Entry 7NTU (X-ray diffraction, 3.10 A resolution); this record covers chains A and B of the 4 polymer chains in the assembly.

[Chain A]
Molecule: Prothrombin
From: Homo sapiens
Notes: EC 3.4.21.5
Reference sequence: P00734 (THRB_HUMAN); residues 1-14 here correspond to UniProt positions 336-349 (UniProt number = residue number + 335)
Amino-acid sequence (36 residues; row label = number of the first residue in the row; a row labelled like 14A-14M holds insertion residues (14A, then the next letters in order)):
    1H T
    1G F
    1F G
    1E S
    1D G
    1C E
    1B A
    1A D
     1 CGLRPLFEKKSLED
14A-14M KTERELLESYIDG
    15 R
Not modelled in the structure: 1H, 1G, 1F, 1E, 1D, 14L-14M, 15
Swiss-Prot annotation at these positions:
  - site: Arg15 (Cleavage)

[Chain B]
Molecule: Prothrombin
From: Homo sapiens
Notes: EC 3.4.21.5
Reference sequence: P00734 (THRB_HUMAN); the construct lacks a stretch of the UniProt sequence and is renumbered around it, so the offset changes along the chain: 16-36 = UniProt 364-384; 37-60 = UniProt 386-409; 61-77 = UniProt 419-435; 78-97 = UniProt 437-456; 6 more segments
Amino-acid sequence (259 residues; row label = number of the first residue in the row; note: 4 numbers in that range are skipped by the numbering (no residue carries them; nothing is unmodelled there); a row labelled like 60A-60I holds insertion residues (60A, then the next letters in order)):
    16 IVEGSDAEIGMSPWQVMLFRK
   36A S
    37 PQELLCGASLISDRWVLTAAHCLL
60A-60I YPPWDKNFT
    61 ENDLLVRIGKHSRTRYE
   77A R
    78 NIEKISMLEKIYIHPRYNWR
   97A E
    98 NLDRDIALMKLKKPVAFSDYIHPVCLPDRETA
129A-129C ASL
   130 LQAGYKGRVTGWGNLKE
146A-146H TWTANVGK
   150 GQPSVLQVVNLPIVERPVCKDSTRIRITDNMFCAG
  184A Y
   185 KP
186A-186D DEGK
   187 RGDACEGDSGGPFVMKSP
204A-204B FN
   205 NRWYQMGIVSWGE
   219 GC
  221A D
   221 RDGKYGFYTHVFRLKKWIQKVIDQFGE
Not modelled in the structure: 146A-146H, 246-247
Swiss-Prot annotation at these positions:
  - region: Ala183 to Val200 (High affinity receptor-binding region which is also known as the TP508 peptide)
  - active site (Charge relay system): His57, Asp102, Ser195
  - glycosylation: Asn60G (N-linked (GlcNAc...) (complex) asparagine)
Disulfides: Cys42-Cys58, Cys168-Cys182, Cys191-Cys220
Covalent attachments: compound 0G6 linked to His57, Ser195; N-acetylglucosamine (NAG) linked to Asn60G
Small-molecule neighbours: 0G6 (D-phenylalanyl-N-[(2S,3S)-6-{[amino(iminio)methyl]amino}-1-chloro-2-hydroxyhexan-3-yl]-L-prolinamide): Cys58, Tyr60A, Trp60D, Glu97A, Asn98, Leu99, Ile174, Asp189, Ala190, Cys191, Glu192, Gly193, Asp194, Val213, Ser214, Trp215, Gly216, Gly219, Cys220, Gly226
What the authors report for this chain:
  - conformationally variable residues (side-chain flip): Phe245

[How chain A and chain B interact]
Contacting residue pairs (55; chain A residue first):
  Cys1(A) with His119(B); Pro120(B); Val121(B); Cys122(B), disulfide; Arg206(B), hydrogen bond (backbone-side chain)
  Asp1A(A) with His119(B), hydrogen bond (backbone-side chain)
  Ala1B(A) with Arg206(B), hydrogen bond (backbone-side chain)
  Gly2(A) with Pro120(B), hydrogen bond (backbone-backbone); Cys122(B), hydrogen bond (backbone-side chain); Arg206(B); Trp207(B), hydrogen bond (backbone-backbone)
  Leu3(A) with His119(B), hydrogen bond (backbone-side chain); Asn205(B); Arg206(B)
  Arg4(A) with Gly25(B); Met26(B), hydrogen bond (side chain-backbone); Pro28(B); Trp29(B); Arg137(B); Trp207(B)
  Pro5(A) with Ser115(B); Asp116(B)
  Leu6(A) with Asp116(B)
  Phe7(A) with Glu23(B); Gly25(B); Met26(B), hydrophobic
  Glu8(A) with Lys202(B), salt bridge; Asn205(B); Trp207(B), hydrogen bond
  Lys9(A) with His119(B)
  Asp14(A) with Glu23(B); Met26(B); Arg137(B), salt bridge
  Lys14A(A) with Glu23(B), hydrogen bond (backbone-side chain)
  Thr14B(A) with Arg137(B), hydrogen bond; Asn159(B), hydrogen bond (backbone-side chain)
  Glu14C(A) with Arg137(B); Lys202(B), salt bridge
  Glu14E(A) with Lys135(B), salt bridge; Asn159(B), hydrogen bond; Tyr184A(B), hydrogen bond; Lys186D(B), salt bridge
  Leu14F(A) with Lys135(B); Gly136(B); Arg137(B); Asn159(B); Trp207(B), hydrophobic
  Leu14G(A) with Lys202(B)
  Ser14I(A) with Gly133(B); Tyr134(B); Lys135(B), hydrogen bond (side chain-backbone)
  Tyr14J(A) with Tyr134(B), hydrophobic; Met201(B); Lys202(B), hydrogen bond (side chain-backbone)
  Ile14K(A) with Tyr134(B)
Interface residues without a listed pair, chain B (28 interface residues in all): Ile24, Tyr117, Leu129C, Pro204
Inter-chain disulfides: Cys1(A)-Cys122(B)

[Summary]
21 residues of chain A and 28 residues of chain B are in contact; the contacts include 1 disulfide bond, 16
hydrogen bonds and 5 salt bridges. Among the polar pairs are Glu8(A)-Lys202(B), Glu14E(A)-Lys135(B) and
Asp14(A)-Arg137(B). Covalently linked compound 0G6: at Ser195(B). Covalently linked N-acetylglucosamine: at
Asn60G(B). From the paper: conformational variability at Phe245(B).
Here chain A is Prothrombin and chain B is Prothrombin, both from Homo sapiens. Entry 7NTU (X-ray structure of
the complex between human alpha thrombin and two duplex/quadruplex aptamers: NU172 and HD22_27mer) was
determined by X-ray diffraction.
